Entry 8WFD (electron microscopy, 2.67 A resolution); this record covers chains B and C of the 10 polymer chains in the assembly.

Chain B (and C):
Protein: TdpA
From: Thermus antranikianii DSM 12462
Notes: chain C of this document is another copy of the same molecule, construct and numbering; everything in this record applies to it too
Amino-acid sequence (586 residues; numbered 1 to 586; the number before each row is that of its first residue):
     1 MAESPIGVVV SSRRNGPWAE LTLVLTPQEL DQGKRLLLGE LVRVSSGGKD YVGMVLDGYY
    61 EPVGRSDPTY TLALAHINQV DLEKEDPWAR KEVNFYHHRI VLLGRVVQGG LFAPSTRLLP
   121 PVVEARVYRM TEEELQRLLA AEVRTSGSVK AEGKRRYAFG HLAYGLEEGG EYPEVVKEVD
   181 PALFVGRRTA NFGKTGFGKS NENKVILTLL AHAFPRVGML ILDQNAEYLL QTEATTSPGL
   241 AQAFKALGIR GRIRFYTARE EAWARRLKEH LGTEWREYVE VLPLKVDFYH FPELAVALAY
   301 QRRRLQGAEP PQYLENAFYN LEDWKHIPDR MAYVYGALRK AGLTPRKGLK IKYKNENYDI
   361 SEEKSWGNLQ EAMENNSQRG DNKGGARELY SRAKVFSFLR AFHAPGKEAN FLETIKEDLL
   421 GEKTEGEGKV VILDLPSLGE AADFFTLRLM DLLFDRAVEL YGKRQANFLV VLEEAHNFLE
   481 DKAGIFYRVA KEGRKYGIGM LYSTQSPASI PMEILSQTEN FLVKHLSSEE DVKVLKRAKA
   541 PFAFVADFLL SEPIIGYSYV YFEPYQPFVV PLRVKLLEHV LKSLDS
Disordered / not traced: 1-2, 142-156, 374-383 (chain C: 1-2, 145-154, 354-357, 374-383)
Ligand contacts:
  - AMP-PNP (ANP; phosphoaminophosphonic acid-adenylate ester), molecule 1: Lys-194, Thr-195, Gly-196, Phe-197, Gly-198, Lys-199, Ser-200, Asn-201, Ile-555, Gly-556, Val-574, Lys-575, Leu-576
  - AMP-PNP (ANP), molecule 2: Lys-491, Arg-494, Lys-495

Chain B / chain C interface:
Contacting residue pairs (59; chain B residue first):
  Arg-35(B) with Leu-118(C); Pro-121(C)
  Leu-37(B) with Arg-117(C); Leu-118(C), hydrophobic
  Leu-38(B) with Arg-14(C); Arg-117(C), hydrogen bond (backbone-side chain)
  Asp-57(B) with Arg-14(C)
  Gly-58(B) with Arg-13(C); Arg-14(C), hydrogen bond (backbone-backbone); Leu-119(C)
  Tyr-59(B) with Ser-12(C); Arg-13(C)
  Tyr-60(B) with Val-10(C); Ser-11(C); Ser-12(C), hydrogen bond (backbone-backbone); Val-122(C), hydrophobic
  Asp-67(B) with Gly-64(C)
  Thr-69(B) with Val-10(C)
  Tyr-70(B) with Gly-64(C)
  Leu-72(B) with Val-8(C); Val-9(C)
  His-76(B) with Gly-7(C); Val-8(C); Glu-29(C), salt bridge
  Ile-77(B) with Thr-26(C); Gln-28(C)
  Glu-83(B) with Glu-124(C)
  Arg-90(B) with Glu-124(C), salt bridge
  Asn-94(B) with Val-123(C)
  Tyr-96(B) with Ser-12(C); Leu-119(C)
  Gly-165(B) with Arg-117(C)
  Glu-167(B) with Thr-116(C), hydrogen bond; Arg-117(C), hydrogen bond (side chain-backbone); Leu-118(C)
  Glu-168(B) with Arg-105(C), salt bridge
  Lys-194(B) with Glu-563(C), salt bridge
  Asn-225(B) with Lys-495(C)
  Glu-233(B) with Tyr-461(C)
  Glu-363(B) with Lys-352(C), salt bridge
  Arg-400(B) with His-326(C), hydrogen bond
  Ser-527(B) with Ala-538(C); Ala-540(C)
  Ser-528(B) with Ser-516(C), hydrogen bond; Ala-538(C)
  Glu-529(B) with Arg-537(C)
  Asp-547(B) with Gly-16(C); Pro-17(C)
  Phe-548(B) with Arg-14(C); Arg-117(C)
  Leu-550(B) with Ala-540(C)
  Ser-551(B) with Pro-17(C), hydrogen bond (side chain-backbone); Trp-18(C); Pro-114(C)
  Glu-552(B) with Ser-115(C); Arg-117(C), salt bridge
  Pro-553(B) with Pro-114(C)
  Tyr-557(B) with Arg-117(C)
  Tyr-559(B) with Arg-117(C), hydrogen bond
Also at the interface, not in a pair above, chain B (45 interface residues in all): Leu-30, Leu-36, Gly-39, Ala-73, Val-93, Tyr-164, Leu-166, Glu-440, Gln-505
Also at the interface, not in a pair above, chain C (46 interface residues in all): Ile-6, Val-24, Lys-49, Val-63, Arg-65, Phe-95, Ala-113, Pro-120, Arg-488, Gln-517, Lys-539

In short:
45 residues of chain B and 46 residues of chain C are in contact, with 9 hydrogen bonds and 6 salt bridges.
Among the polar pairs are His-76(B)/Glu-29(C), Arg-90(B)/Glu-124(C) and Glu-168(B)/Arg-105(C). Ligands of
chain B: AMP-PNP.
Both chains are TdpA (Thermus antranikianii DSM 12462). Entry 8WFD (The cryo-EM structure of TdpAB in complex
with AMPPNP and DNA) was determined by electron microscopy together with 8Y1K and 8WET from the same study.
